PDB entry 1L10 | X-ray diffraction, 1.70 A resolution | chain A

Chain A:
Protein: T4 lysozyme
From: Enterobacteria phage T4
Notes: EC 3.2.1.17
UniProtKB: P00720 (LYS_BPT4); residue numbers follow UniProt; this construct covers 1-164
Chain sequence (164 residues; each row starts with the number of its first residue):
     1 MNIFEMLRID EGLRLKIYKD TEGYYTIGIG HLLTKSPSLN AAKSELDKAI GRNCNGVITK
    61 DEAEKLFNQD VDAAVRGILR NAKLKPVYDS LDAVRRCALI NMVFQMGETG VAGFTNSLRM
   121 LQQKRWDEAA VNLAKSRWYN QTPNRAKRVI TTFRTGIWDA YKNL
Differences from the reference sequence: conflict I157 (Thr in P00720)
UniProt features mapped onto this chain:
  - active site (Proton donor/acceptor): E11, D20
  - binding site (substrate): L32, F104, S117, N132
  - mutagenesis: E11 (E11A/F/H/M/N: Complete loss of enzymatic activity; E11N: Loss of 84% of enzymatic activity; E11Q: Complete loss of activity), D20 (D20A/N/S/T: Complete loss of enzymatic activity; D20C: Nearly no effet on specific enzymatic activity; D20E/Q: Loss of 99% of enzymatic activity), T26 (T26E: Complete loss of activity at neutral pH; covalently bound substrate; T26H: Facilitates transglycosylation more effectively than hydrolysis; covalently bound substrate), G30 (G30A: Almost complete loss of enzymatic activity; G30F: Almost complete loss of enzymatic activity. The enzyme is destabilized by 1.5 kcal/mol), S117 (S117F: 10-fold decrease in enzymatic activity; S117I: 500-fold decrease in enzymatic activity; S117V: 50-fold decrease in enzymatic activity), N132 (N132I: 5-fold decrease in enzymatic activity; N132M/F: 2-fold decrease in enzymatic activity)

Overview:
From UniProt: active-site residues E11 and D20, 4 substrate-binding residues and 6 mutagenesis sites.
Chain A is T4 lysozyme (Enterobacteria phage T4); the structure, Structural studies of mutants of the lysozyme
of bacteriophage T4. the temperature-sensitive mutant protein THR157 (right ..., was determined by X-ray
diffraction together with 1L01 from the same study.
